6GJ3 - chains E and F of the 7 polymer chains in the assembly; structure by electron microscopy, 4.30 A resolution (low resolution: residue-level contacts below are approximate; hydrogen-bond / salt-bridge calls are withheld).

Chain E (and F):
Name: TssK
Source organism: Escherichia coli
Notes: chain F of this document is another copy of the same molecule, construct and numbering; everything in this record applies to it too
Reference sequence: H4UNX9 (H4UNX9_ECOLX); residues 1-445 here = UniProt positions 1-445
Chain sequence (445 residues; numbered 1 to 445; the number before each row is that of its first residue):
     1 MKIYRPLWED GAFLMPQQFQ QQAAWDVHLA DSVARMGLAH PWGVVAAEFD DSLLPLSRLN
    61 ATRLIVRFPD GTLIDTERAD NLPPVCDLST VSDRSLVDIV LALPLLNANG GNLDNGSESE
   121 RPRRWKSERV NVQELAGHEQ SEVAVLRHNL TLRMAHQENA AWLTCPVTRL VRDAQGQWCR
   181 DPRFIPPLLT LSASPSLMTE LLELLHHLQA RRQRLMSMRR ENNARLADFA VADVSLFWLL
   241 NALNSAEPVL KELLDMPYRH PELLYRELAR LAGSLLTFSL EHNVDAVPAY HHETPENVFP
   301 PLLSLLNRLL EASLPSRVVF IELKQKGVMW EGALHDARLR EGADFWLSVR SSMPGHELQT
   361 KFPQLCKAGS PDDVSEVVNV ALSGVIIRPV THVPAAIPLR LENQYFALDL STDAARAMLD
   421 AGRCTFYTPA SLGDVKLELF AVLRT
Disordered / not traced: 312-445
Sequence notes: conflict Leu202 (Ala in H4UNX9)

Interface between chain E and chain F:
Residue-residue contacts (64; chain E residue first):
  Asp10(E) - Leu135(F)
  Asp10(E) - Ala136(F)
  Phe19(E) - Trp8(F)
  Phe19(E) - Phe19(F)
  Gln20(E) - Trp8(F)
  Ala30(E) - Val33(F)
  Val33(E) - Val33(F)
  Leu73(E) - Arg5(F)
  Leu73(E) - Leu29(F)
  Arg78(E) - Met1(F)
  Arg78(E) - Ile3(F)
  Arg78(E) - His28(F)
  Asp80(E) - Lys2(F)
  Asp80(E) - Tyr4(F)
  Trp125(E) - Leu7(F)
  Ser127(E) - Leu7(F)
  Val130(E) - Tyr4(F)
  Val132(E) - Gln17(F)
  Gln133(E) - Asn109(F)
  Glu134(E) - Gln17(F)
  Leu135(E) - Gln20(F)
  Ala136(E) - Gly110(F)
  Ala136(E) - Gly111(F)
  Ala136(E) - Asn112(F)
  Gly137(E) - Asn109(F)
  Gly137(E) - Gly110(F)
  Glu139(E) - Gln17(F)
  Ser141(E) - Gln17(F)
  Glu142(E) - Met15(F)
  Val143(E) - Met15(F)
  Val143(E) - Gln17(F)
  Ala144(E) - Pro6(F)
  Ala144(E) - Leu7(F)
  Val145(E) - Arg5(F)
  Val145(E) - Leu7(F)
  Leu146(E) - Arg5(F)
  His148(E) - Arg5(F)
  Arg212(E) - Asp285(F)
  Met216(E) - Leu280(F)
  Arg219(E) - Leu280(F)
  Leu226(E) - Val231(F)
  Ala227(E) - Val231(F)
  Asp228(E) - Ala230(F)
  Asp228(E) - Val231(F)
  Asp228(E) - Val234(F)
  Phe229(E) - Phe229(F)
  Phe237(E) - Trp238(F)
  Trp238(E) - Trp238(F)
  Leu240(E) - Thr277(F)
  Asn241(E) - Trp238(F)
  Asn244(E) - Gly273(F)
  Asn244(E) - Ser274(F)
  Asn244(E) - Thr277(F)
  Ser245(E) - Arg270(F)
  Ser245(E) - Gly273(F)
  Ser245(E) - Ser274(F)
  Val249(E) - Arg266(F)
  Glu252(E) - Tyr265(F)
  Arg259(E) - Gly37(F)
  Arg259(E) - Ala39(F)
  His260(E) - Met36(F)
  Leu263(E) - Arg266(F)
  Glu267(E) - Arg270(F)
  Arg270(E) - Arg270(F)
Interface residues without a listed pair, chain E (58 interface residues in all): Glu9, Pro16, Asp26, Gly37, Arg67, Asp75, Glu77, Asn112, Arg220, Val234, Leu253, Met256, Tyr258
Interface residues without a listed pair, chain F (51 interface residues in all): Glu9, Asp10, Pro16, Gln18, Trp25, Asp26, Ser32, Arg35, Leu38, Ala108, Trp125, Glu262, Ala269, Glu281

Overview:
58 residues of chain E and 51 residues of chain F are in contact.
Both chains are TssK (Escherichia coli). Entry 6GJ3 (The baseplate complex from the type VI secretion system)
was determined by electron microscopy together with 6GIY and 6GJ1 from the same study.
